6G31 - chains B and J of the 6 polymer chains in the assembly; structure by X-ray diffraction, 3.00 A resolution.

[Chain B (and J)]
Molecule: Geranylgeranyl pyrophosphate synthase
Source organism: Homo sapiens
Notes: EC 2.5.1.-, 2.5.1.1, 2.5.1.29, 2.5.1.10; chain J of this document is another copy of the same molecule, construct and numbering; everything in this record applies to it too
UniProt: O95749 (GGPPS_HUMAN); residues 1-300 here = UniProt positions 1-300
Chain sequence (307 residues; numbered -6 to 300; the number before each row is that of its first residue; numbers below 1 keep their minus sign (Gly-6 is residue -6)):
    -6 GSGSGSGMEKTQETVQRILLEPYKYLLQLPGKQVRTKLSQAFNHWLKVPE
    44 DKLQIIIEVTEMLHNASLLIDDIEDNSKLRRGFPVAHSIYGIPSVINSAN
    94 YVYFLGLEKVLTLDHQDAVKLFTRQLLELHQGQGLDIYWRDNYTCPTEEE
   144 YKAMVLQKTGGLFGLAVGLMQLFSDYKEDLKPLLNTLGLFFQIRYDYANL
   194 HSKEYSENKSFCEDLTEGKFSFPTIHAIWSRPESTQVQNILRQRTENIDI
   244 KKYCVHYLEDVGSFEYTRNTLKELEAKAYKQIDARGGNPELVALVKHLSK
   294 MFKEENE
Not modelled in the structure: -6 to 5, 196-202, 297-300 (chain J: -6 to 5, 196-201, 297-300)
Differences from the reference sequence: expression tag (-6 to 0); conflict Gln109 (Pro in O95749); engineered mutation Tyr188 (Asp in O95749)
Bound ions: Mg2+ site 1: Asp64, Asp68 (together with zoledronic acid)
Small-molecule neighbours: zoledronic acid (ZOL): Leu61, Asp64, Asp68, Arg73, Gln126, Lys151, Gln185
Curated features (UniProtKB/Swiss-Prot):
  - binding site (isopentenyl diphosphate): Lys25, Arg28, His57, Arg74
  - binding site (Mg(2+)): Asp64, Asp68
  - binding site (dimethylallyl diphosphate): Arg73, Lys151, Thr152, Gln185, Lys202, Lys212
  - modified residue: Met1 (N-acetylmethionine)
  - natural variant: Pro15 (P15S: In MDHLO; uncertain significance), Phe257 (F257C: In MDHLO), Tyr259 (Y259C: In MDHLO), Arg261 (R261G: In MDHLO; R261H: In MDHLO)
From the paper describing this entry:
  - mutagenesis - D188Y (3-fold): decreased binding to zoledronic acid
  - binding site for zoledronic acid: Arg73, Lys212
  - mutagenesis - D188Y (4-fold): decreased catalytic activity
  - mutagenesis - D188Y: decreased stability
  - mutagenesis - D188Y: abolished growth
  - disease-associated variants - D188Y: decreased catalytic activity (citing earlier work)

[Interface between chain B and chain J]
Pairs across the interface (9):
  Tyr131(B) - Thr228(J)
  Asp134(B) - Arg235(J)
  Asn135(B) - Thr228(J)
  Asn135(B) - Asn232(J)
  Tyr136(B) - Tyr136(J)  hydrophobic
  Tyr136(B) - Arg235(J)
  Asn232(B) - Asn135(J)  hydrogen bond
  Arg235(B) - Asp134(J)
  Arg235(B) - Tyr136(J)

[Summary]
The chain B/chain J interface involves 6 residues from each chain, with 1 hydrogen bond. Its one
hydrogen-bonded contact is Asn232(B)-Asn135(J). Bound to chain B: zoledronic acid. From the paper: a binding
site for zoledronic acid at Arg73(B) and Lys212(B); D188Y of chain B reduces binding to zoledronic acid.
Chain B and chain J are both Geranylgeranyl pyrophosphate synthase (Homo sapiens); the structure, Crystal
structure of human geranylgeranyl diphosphate synthase mutant D188Y bound to zoledronate, was determined by
X-ray diffraction (same publication as 6G32).
